6GJE - chains C and D of the 4 polymer chains in the assembly; structure by X-ray diffraction, 2.30 A resolution.

# Chain C (and D)
Molecule: Cubilin
Organism: Homo sapiens
Notes: chain D of this document is another copy of the same molecule, construct and numbering; everything in this record applies to it too
UniProt: O60494 (CUBN_HUMAN); residue numbers follow UniProt; this construct covers 26-135
Sequence (110 residues; numbered 26 to 135; the number before each row is that of its first residue):
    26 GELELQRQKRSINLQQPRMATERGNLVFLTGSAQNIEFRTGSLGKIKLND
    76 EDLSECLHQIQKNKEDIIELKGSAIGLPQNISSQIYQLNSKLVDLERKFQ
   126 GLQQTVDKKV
Unresolved in the structure: 26-37, 121-135 (chain D: 26-37, 120-135)
Swiss-Prot annotation at these positions:
  - region: P42 to G49 (Interaction with AMN)
  - site: R35, S36 (Cleavage)
  - glycosylation: N105 (N-linked (GlcNAc...) asparagine)
Reported in the primary citation:
  - post-translational modification sites: N105 (proposed by the authors, not directly observed)

# Interface between chain C and chain D
Pairs across the interface (74):
  P42(C) - G49(D)
  P42(C) - L51(D)
  R43(C) - L51(D)
  M44(C) - M44(D)  hydrophobic
  M44(C) - L51(D)
  Q59(C) - R48(D)
  Q59(C) - G49(D)
  Q59(C) - N50(D)
  N60(C) - N50(D)  hydrogen bond (backbone-side chain)
  N60(C) - L51(D)  hydrogen bond (backbone-backbone)
  I61(C) - L51(D)
  E62(C) - N50(D)  hydrogen bond
  E62(C) - L51(D)  hydrogen bond (backbone-backbone)
  E62(C) - V52(D)
  E62(C) - F53(D)  hydrogen bond (backbone-backbone)
  F63(C) - F53(D)  hydrophobic
  F63(C) - I61(D)  hydrophobic
  F63(C) - F63(D)  hydrophobic
  R64(C) - E47(D)  salt bridge
  R64(C) - V52(D)
  R64(C) - F53(D)  hydrogen bond (backbone-backbone)
  R64(C) - L54(D)
  R64(C) - T55(D)  hydrogen bond (backbone-backbone)
  R64(C) - I61(D)
  T65(C) - T55(D)  hydrogen bond
  T65(C) - Q59(D)  hydrogen bond (side chain-backbone)
  T65(C) - N60(D)
  G66(C) - T55(D)
  G66(C) - G56(D)  hydrogen bond (backbone-backbone)
  G66(C) - S57(D)
  S67(C) - S57(D)  hydrogen bond (backbone-backbone)
  L68(C) - S57(D)  hydrogen bond (backbone-backbone)
  L68(C) - A58(D)
  G69(C) - S57(D)  hydrogen bond (backbone-backbone)
  G69(C) - Q59(D)
  G69(C) - N60(D)
  K70(C) - N60(D)  hydrogen bond (backbone-side chain)
  K70(C) - I61(D)  hydrogen bond (backbone-backbone)
  I71(C) - I61(D)
  K72(C) - I61(D)  hydrogen bond (backbone-backbone)
  K72(C) - E62(D)
  K72(C) - F63(D)  hydrogen bond (backbone-backbone)
  L73(C) - F63(D)  hydrophobic
  L73(C) - I71(D)
  N74(C) - F63(D)  hydrogen bond (backbone-backbone)
  N74(C) - R64(D)  hydrogen bond
  N74(C) - T65(D)  hydrogen bond (side chain-backbone)
  N74(C) - I71(D)
  D75(C) - R64(D)  salt bridge
  E76(C) - L82(D)
  C81(C) - I85(D)  hydrophobic
  Q84(C) - I85(D)
  Q84(C) - K89(D)
  I85(C) - I85(D)  hydrophobic
  K87(C) - K96(D)
  N88(C) - I85(D)  hydrogen bond (side chain-backbone)
  N88(C) - N88(D)
  N88(C) - K89(D)
  N88(C) - I92(D)
  D91(C) - I92(D)
  D91(C) - K96(D)  salt bridge
  I92(C) - I92(D)  hydrophobic
  E94(C) - K96(D)
  L95(C) - L95(D)  hydrophobic
  L95(C) - I100(D)
  S98(C) - I100(D)
  S98(C) - G101(D)
  S98(C) - N105(D)  hydrogen bond
  G101(C) - S107(D)
  L102(C) - N105(D)
  L102(C) - S107(D)
  P103(C) - S107(D)
  Q109(C) - I110(D)
  L113(C) - L117(D)  hydrophobic
Other interface residues (no listed pair), chain C (38 interface residues in all): F53, A99
Other interface residues (no listed pair), chain D (35 interface residues in all): L78

# In short
The interface between chain C and chain D involves 38 residues on one side and 35 on the other; the contacts
include 22 hydrogen bonds and 3 salt bridges. Among the polar pairs are R64(C)-E47(D), D75(C)-R64(D) and
D91(C)-K96(D). The paper reports a modification site at N105(C).
Chain C and chain D are both Cubilin (Homo sapiens); the structure, Structure of the
Amnionless(20-357)-Cubilin(36-135) complex, was determined by X-ray diffraction.
